PDB entry 5VI4 | X-ray diffraction, 2.79 A resolution | chains A and B of the 3 polymer chains in the assembly

# Chain A
Name: Interleukin-33
Organism: Mus musculus
UniProt: Q8BVZ5 (IL33_MOUSE); residues 109-266 here = UniProt positions 109-266
Chain sequence (158 residues; numbered 109 to 266; the number before each row is that of its first residue):
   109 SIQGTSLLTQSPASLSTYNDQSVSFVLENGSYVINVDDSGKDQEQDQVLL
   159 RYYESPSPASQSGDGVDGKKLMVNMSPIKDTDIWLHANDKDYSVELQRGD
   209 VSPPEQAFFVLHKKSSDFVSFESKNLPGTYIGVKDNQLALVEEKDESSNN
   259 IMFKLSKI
Not modelled in the structure: 109-113, 137-139, 207-209, 266
Construct notes: engineered mutation Ser139 (Cys in Q8BVZ5), Ser165 (Cys in Q8BVZ5), Ser231 (Cys in Q8BVZ5), Ser256 (Cys in Q8BVZ5)

# Chain B
Name: Interleukin-1 receptor-like 1
Organism: Mus musculus
UniProt: P14719 (ILRL1_MOUSE); residue numbers follow UniProt; this construct covers 26-326
Chain sequence (309 residues; row label = number of the first residue in the row):
    24 ETGSKSSWGLENEALIVRCPQRGRSTYPVEWYYSDTNESIPTQKRNRIFV
    74 SRDRLKFLPARVEDSGIYACVIRSPNLNKTGYLNVTIHKKPPSCNIPDYL
   124 MYSTVRGSDKNFKITCPTIDLYNWTAPVQWFKNCKALQEPRFRAHRSYLF
   174 IDNVTHDDEGDYTCQFTHAENGTNYIVTATRSFTVEEKGFSMFPVITNPP
   224 YNHTMEVEIGKPASIACSACFGKGSHFLADVLWQINKTVVGNFGEARIQE
   274 EEGRNESSSNDMDCLTSVLRITGVTEKDLSLEYDCLALNLHGMIRHTIRL
   324 RRKHHHHHH
Not modelled in the structure: 24-28, 44-50, 55-69, 97-101, 230-234, 265-277, 297-304, 324-332
Construct notes: expression tag (24-25, 327-332)
Cystine bridges: Cys42-Cys93, Cys117-Cys157, Cys139-Cys187, Cys240-Cys308, Cys243-Cys287
Covalently attached groups: N-acetylglucosamine (NAG) linked to Asn146
Swiss-Prot annotation at these positions:
  - region: Arg204 to Phe216 (Flexible linker)
  - glycosylation (N-linked (GlcNAc...) asparagine): Asn60, Asn101, Asn107, Asn146, Asn176, Asn194, Asn225, Asn259, Asn278
  - cross-link: Lys326 (Glycyl lysine isopeptide (Lys-Gly) (interchain with G-Cter in ubiquitin))

# Chain A / chain B interface
Pairs across the interface (61; chain A residue first):
  Leu116(A) with Gln257(B); Leu309(B), hydrophobic; Leu311(B), hydrophobic; Met316(B), hydrophobic
  Thr117(A) with Asp253(B)
  Ala121(A) with Phe250(B), hydrophobic
  Tyr126(A) with Lys136(B), hydrogen bond (backbone-side chain); Thr138(B); Tyr171(B)
  Asn127(A) with Thr138(B), hydrogen bond (backbone-side chain); Tyr171(B), hydrogen bond
  Asp128(A) with Ser126(B); Val128(B); Ile137(B); Thr138(B), hydrogen bond; Arg204(B), hydrogen bond (backbone-side chain)
  Asn143(A) with Arg41(B), hydrogen bond
  Asp145(A) with Arg41(B), salt bridge
  Asp146(A) with Tyr125(B); Pro140(B); Thr141(B), hydrogen bond (side chain-backbone); Arg204(B), salt bridge
  Ser147(A) with Tyr125(B); Ser126(B), hydrogen bond (backbone-backbone)
  Gly148(A) with Trp31(B); Met124(B); Ser126(B)
  Lys149(A) with Asp121(B), salt bridge; Met124(B), hydrogen bond (backbone-backbone); Tyr125(B); Ser126(B); Thr127(B); Ser205(B), hydrogen bond
  Tyr160(A) with Phe250(B); Leu251(B), hydrophobic
  Glu162(A) with Met316(B); Arg318(B), salt bridge
  Ala167(A) with Phe216(B), hydrophobic
  Ser170(A) with Phe216(B)
  Val174(A) with Ile317(B), hydrophobic
  Gly176(A) with Phe216(B); Met316(B)
  Lys177(A) with Gly315(B); Met316(B), hydrogen bond (backbone-backbone)
  Leu179(A) with Asn312(B); Met316(B), hydrophobic
  Leu219(A) with Leu313(B), hydrophobic
  Lys221(A) with Ser214(B), hydrogen bond; Leu313(B); His314(B), hydrogen bond
  Ser224(A) with Lys133(B)
  Asp225(A) with Ser131(B); Asn134(B); Lys211(B), salt bridge
  Phe226(A) with Asn134(B)
  Asn244(A) with Arg41(B)
  Glu254(A) with Arg169(B), salt bridge
  Asn257(A) with Tyr171(B), hydrogen bond
  Lys262(A) with Arg129(B), hydrogen bond (side chain-backbone)
  Leu263(A) with Phe250(B)
  Lys265(A) with Phe250(B)
Interface residues without a listed pair, chain A (36 interface residues in all): Asp150, Gln153, Lys178, Val227, Ser264
Interface residues without a listed pair, chain B (41 interface residues in all): Arg77, Ser170, Asp184, Leu255

# In short
36 residues of chain A and 41 residues of chain B are in contact; the contacts include 15 hydrogen bonds and 6
salt bridges. Among the polar pairs are Asp145(A)-Arg41(B), Asp146(A)-Arg204(B) and Lys149(A)-Asp121(B).
N-acetylglucosamine is covalently linked to Asn146(B).
Chain A is Interleukin-33 and chain B is Interleukin-1 receptor-like 1, both from Mus musculus; the structure,
IL-33/ST2/IL-1RAcP ternary complex structure, was determined by X-ray diffraction.
